PDB entry 2DFT | X-ray diffraction, 2.80 A resolution | chains A and B of the 4 polymer chains in the assembly

== Chain A (and B) ==
Protein: Shikimate kinase
Source organism: Mycobacterium tuberculosis
Notes: EC 2.7.1.71; chain B of this document is another copy of the same molecule, construct and numbering; everything in this record applies to it too
Reference sequence: P0A4Z2 (AROK_MYCTU); residue numbers follow UniProt; this construct covers 1-176
Amino-acid sequence (176 residues; row label = number of the first residue in the row):
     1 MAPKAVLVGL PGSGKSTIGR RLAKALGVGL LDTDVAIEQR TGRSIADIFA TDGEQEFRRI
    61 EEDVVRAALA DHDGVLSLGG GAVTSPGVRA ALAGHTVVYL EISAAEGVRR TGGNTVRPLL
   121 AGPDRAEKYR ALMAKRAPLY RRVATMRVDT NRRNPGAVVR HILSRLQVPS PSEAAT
Unresolved in the structure: 1, 115-123, 167-176 (chain B: 1, 167-176)
Bound ions: Mg2+: S16 (together with ADP)
Small-molecule neighbours: ADP (adenosine-5'-diphosphate): L10, P11, G12, S13, G14, K15, S16, T17, R110, T150, R153, N154, P155, V158
What the authors report for this chain:
  - conformationally variable residues (order/disorder transition): T115 to P123

== Interface between chain A and chain B ==
Contacting residue pairs (13):
  R20(A) with V108(B); R109(B); G112(B); R125(B)
  R21(A) with E106(B), salt bridge; R109(B)
  E106(A) with R21(B), salt bridge
  R109(A) with R20(B), hydrogen bond (backbone-side chain); R21(B)
  G112(A) with R20(B)
  G113(A) with R20(B)
  R152(A) with N154(B), hydrogen bond (backbone-side chain)
  N154(A) with R152(B)
Also at the interface, not in a pair above, chain A (11 interface residues in all): V108, R110, N114
Also at the interface, not in a pair above, chain B (12 interface residues in all): L30, V35, R110

== Summary ==
11 residues of chain A and 12 residues of chain B are in contact, with 2 hydrogen bonds and 2 salt bridges.
Polar pairs include R21(A)-E106(B), R109(A)-R20(B) and R152(A)-N154(B). Bound to chain A: ADP. The paper
reports conformational variability at T115(A).
Both chains are Shikimate kinase (Mycobacterium tuberculosis). Entry 2DFT (Structure of shikimate kinase from
Mycobacterium tuberculosis complexed with ADP and Mg at 2.8 angstrons of ...) was determined by X-ray
diffraction together with 2DFN from the same study.
